Entry 5VU0 (X-ray diffraction, 2.26 A resolution); this record covers chains A and C of the 3 polymer chains in the assembly.

== Chain A ==
Protein: Immunoglobulin gamma-1 heavy chain
From: Homo sapiens
Notes: fragment: Fc region
UniProt: P0DOX5 (IGG1_HUMAN); residues 228-444 here correspond to UniProt positions 230-446 (UniProt number = residue number + 2)
Sequence (217 residues; each row starts with the number of its first residue):
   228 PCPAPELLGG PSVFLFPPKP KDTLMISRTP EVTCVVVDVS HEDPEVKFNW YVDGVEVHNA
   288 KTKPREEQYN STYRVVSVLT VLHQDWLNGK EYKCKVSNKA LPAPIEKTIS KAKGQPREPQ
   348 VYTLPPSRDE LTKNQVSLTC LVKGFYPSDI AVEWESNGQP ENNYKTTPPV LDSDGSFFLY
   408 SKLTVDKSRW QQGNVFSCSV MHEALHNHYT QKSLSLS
Not modelled in the structure: 233, 444
Cystine bridges: Cys261-Cys321, Cys367-Cys425
Covalently attached groups: glycan linked to Asn297
Ion coordination: Na+ site 1: Ser267, Asp270, Asn325; Na+ site 2: Trp313, Lys317; Na+ site 3: Pro352, Ser364, Thr366; Na+ site 4 near Glu357 (its only coordinating residue here); Na+ site 5: Trp417, Asn421
Curated features (UniProtKB/Swiss-Prot):
  - glycosylation: Asn297 (N-linked (GlcNAc...) (complex) asparagine)
Reported in the primary citation:
  - post-translational modification sites: Asn297
  - binding site for N-acetylglucosamine: Phe241, Phe243 (from molecular simulation)

== Chain C ==
Protein: Low affinity immunoglobulin gamma Fc region receptor III-A
From: Homo sapiens
UniProt: H0Y755 (H0Y755_HUMAN); residues 3-174 here correspond to UniProt positions 74-245 (UniProt number = residue number + 71)
Sequence (172 residues; each row starts with the number of its first residue):
     3 TDLPKAVVFL EPQWYRVLEK DSVTLKCQGA YSPEDQSTQW FHNESLISSQ ASSYFIDAAT
    63 VDDSGEYRCQ TQLSTLSDPV QLEVHIGWLL LQAPRWVFKE EDPIHLRCHS WKNTALHKVT
   123 YLQNGKGRKY FHHNSDFYIP KATLKDSGSY FCRGLVGSKN VSSETVQITI TQ
Not modelled in the structure: 31-37
Cystine bridges: Cys29-Cys71, Cys110-Cys154
Covalently attached groups: N-acetylglucosamine (NAG) linked to Asn45, Asn162
Differences from the reference sequence: engineered mutation Gln38 (Asn109 in H0Y755), Gln74 (Asn145 in H0Y755), Val158 (Phe229 in H0Y755), Gln169 (Asn240 in H0Y755)
Reported in the primary citation:
  - post-translational modification sites: Asn162
  - post-translational modification sites: Asn45 (proposed by the authors, not directly observed)
  - mutagenesis - N45Q, N45Q/N162Q, N162Q (3.5-fold): decreased binding to Immunoglobulin gamma-1 heavy chain (chain A)
  - mutagenesis - N38Q/N74Q/N169Q: increased binding to Immunoglobulin gamma-1 heavy chain (chain A)

== Interface between chain A and chain C ==
Contacting residue pairs (24; chain A residue first):
  Leu235(A) with His119(C)
  Gly236(A) with His119(C), hydrogen bond (backbone-side chain); His134(C); His135(C)
  Gly237(A) with Lys120(C), hydrogen bond (backbone-side chain); His134(C)
  Pro238(A) with His134(C)
  Ser239(A) with Lys120(C), hydrogen bond
  Asp265(A) with Lys120(C), salt bridge; Tyr132(C); His134(C)
  Ser267(A) with His134(C), hydrogen bond
  Glu269(A) with Lys131(C), salt bridge
  Tyr296(A) with Gly127(C); Lys128(C); Gly129(C), hydrogen bond (backbone-backbone)
  Asn297(A) with Thr122(C); Gly129(C)
  Ser298(A) with Gly129(C); Arg130(C); Lys131(C); Tyr132(C), hydrogen bond (side chain-backbone)
  Thr299(A) with Tyr132(C)
  Ala327(A) with His134(C)
Other interface residues (no listed pair), chain A (14 interface residues in all): His268
Other interface residues (no listed pair), chain C (13 interface residues in all): Phe133, Gly159

== In short ==
14 residues of chain A and 13 residues of chain C are in contact, with 6 hydrogen bonds and 2 salt bridges.
Among the polar pairs are Asp265(A)-Lys120(C), Glu269(A)-Lys131(C) and Gly236(A)-His119(C). The paper reports
a binding site for N-acetylglucosamine at Phe241(A) and Phe243(A); N45Q, N45Q/N162Q and N162Q of chain C
reduce binding to Immunoglobulin gamma-1 heavy chain (chain A).
Chain A is Immunoglobulin gamma-1 heavy chain and chain C is Low affinity immunoglobulin gamma Fc region
receptor III-A, both from Homo sapiens; the structure, Crystal structure of the complex between
afucosylated/galactosylated human IgG1 Fc and Fc gamma receptor IIIa (CD16A) ..., was determined by X-ray
diffraction.
